4UX8 - chains B and E of the 6 polymer chains in the assembly; structure by electron microscopy, 24.00 A resolution (very low resolution: no residue pairs are listed; an interface is given only as per-side residue counts).

# Chain B
Molecule: Proto-oncogene tyrosine-protein kinase receptor ret
Organism: Homo sapiens
Notes: EC 2.7.10.1; fragment: ret extracellular domain, residues 29-635
UniProtKB: P07949 (RET_HUMAN); numbering as in UniProt (aligned over 29-635)
Amino-acid sequence (607 residues; row label = number of the first residue in the row):
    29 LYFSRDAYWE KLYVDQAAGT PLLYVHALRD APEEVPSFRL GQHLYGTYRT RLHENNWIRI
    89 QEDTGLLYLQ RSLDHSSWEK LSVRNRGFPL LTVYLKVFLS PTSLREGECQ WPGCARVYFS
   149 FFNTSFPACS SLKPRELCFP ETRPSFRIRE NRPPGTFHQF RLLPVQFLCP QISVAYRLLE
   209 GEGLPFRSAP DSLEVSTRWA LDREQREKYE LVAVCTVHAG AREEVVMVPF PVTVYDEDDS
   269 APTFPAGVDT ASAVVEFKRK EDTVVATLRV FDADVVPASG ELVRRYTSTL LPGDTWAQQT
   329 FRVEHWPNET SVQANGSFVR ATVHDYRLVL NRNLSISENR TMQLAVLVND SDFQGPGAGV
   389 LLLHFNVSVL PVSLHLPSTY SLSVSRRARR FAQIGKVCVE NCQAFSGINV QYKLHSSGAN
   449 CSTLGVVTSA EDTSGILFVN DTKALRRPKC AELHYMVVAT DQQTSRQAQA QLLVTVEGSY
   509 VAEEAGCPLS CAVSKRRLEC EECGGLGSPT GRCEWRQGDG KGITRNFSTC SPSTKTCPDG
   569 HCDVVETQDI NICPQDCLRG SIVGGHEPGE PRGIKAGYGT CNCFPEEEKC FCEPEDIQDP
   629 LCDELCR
Not modelled in the structure: 130-136, 247-249, 380-401, 509-635
Construct notes: engineered mutation Arg87 (Cys in P07949), Ser216 (Cys in P07949); conflict Gln98 (Asn in P07949), Gln199 (Asn in P07949)
Disulfide bonds: Cys137-Cys142, Cys157-Cys197, Cys166-Cys243
Ion coordination: Ca2+ site 1: Glu178, Asp264, Glu265, Asp267; Ca2+ site 2: Glu178, Asp230, Asp267; Ca2+ site 3: Asp266, Ser268, Asp300, Asp302, Gly308, Arg360

# Chain E
Molecule: Gdnf family receptor alpha-1
Organism: Rattus norvegicus
UniProtKB: O35748 (O35748_RAT); the author numbering skips numbers that UniProt does not, so the offset changes along the chain: -18 to 125 = UniProt 1-144; 150-468 = UniProt 145-463
Amino-acid sequence (463 residues; row label = number of the first residue in the row; note: 24 numbers in that range are skipped by the numbering (no residue carries them; nothing is unmodelled there); numbers below 1 keep their minus sign (Met-18 is residue -18)):
   -18 MFLATLYFAL PLLDLLMSAE VSGGDRLDCV KASDQCLKEQ SCSTKYRTLR QCVAGKETNF
    42 SLTSGLEAKD ECRSAMEALK QKSLYNCRCK RGMKKEKNCL RIYWSMYQSL QGNDLLEDSP
   102 YEPVNSRLSD IFRAVPFISV EHIS
   150 KGNNCLDAAK ACNLDDTCKK YRSAYITPCT TSMSNEVCNR RKCHKALRQF FDKVPAKHSY
   210 GMLFCSCRDI ACTERRRQTI VPVCSYEERE RPNCLSLQDS CKTNYICRSR LADFFTNCQP
   270 ESRSVSNCLK ENYADCLLAY SGLIGTVMTP NYVDSSSLSV APWCDCSNSG NDLEDCLKFL
   330 NFFKDNTCLK NAIQAFGNGS DVTMWQPAPP VQTTTATTTT AFRVKNKPLG PAGSENEIPT
   390 HVLPPCANLQ AQKLKSNVSG STHLCLSDSD FGKDGLAGAS SHITTKSMAA PPSCSLSSLP
   450 VLMLTALAAL LSVSLAETS
Not modelled in the structure: -18 to 5, 91-125, 349-468
Disulfide bonds: Cys17-Cys23, Cys154-Cys214, Cys161-Cys167, Cys178-Cys192, Cys187-Cys233, Cys216-Cys221, Cys243-Cys313, Cys250-Cys256, Cys267-Cys285, Cys277-Cys337, Cys315-Cys325

# How chain B and chain E interact
At this resolution (24 A) residue pairs are not listed: 6 residues of chain B and 9 of chain E lie at the interface.

# In short
6 residues of chain B and 9 residues of chain E are in contact. Glu178(B), Asp264(B), Glu265(B) and Asp267(B)
form the Ca2+ site 1. Glu178(B), Asp230(B) and Asp267(B) form the Ca2+ site 2.
Here chain B is Proto-oncogene tyrosine-protein kinase receptor ret (Homo sapiens) and chain E is Gdnf family
receptor alpha-1 (Rattus norvegicus). Entry 4UX8 (RET recognition of GDNF-GFRalpha1 ligand by a composite
binding site promotes membrane-proximal self-association) was determined by electron microscopy.
